PDB entry 8WPU | electron microscopy, 3.10 A resolution | chains A and G of the 6 polymer chains in the assembly

== Chain A ==
Protein: Extracellular calcium-sensing receptor, calcium-sensing receptor
Source organism: Homo sapiens
UniProt: P41180 (CASR_HUMAN); numbering as in UniProt (aligned over 20-892)
Chain sequence (1076 residues; each row starts with the number of its first residue; numbers below 1 keep their minus sign (Met-10 is residue -10)):
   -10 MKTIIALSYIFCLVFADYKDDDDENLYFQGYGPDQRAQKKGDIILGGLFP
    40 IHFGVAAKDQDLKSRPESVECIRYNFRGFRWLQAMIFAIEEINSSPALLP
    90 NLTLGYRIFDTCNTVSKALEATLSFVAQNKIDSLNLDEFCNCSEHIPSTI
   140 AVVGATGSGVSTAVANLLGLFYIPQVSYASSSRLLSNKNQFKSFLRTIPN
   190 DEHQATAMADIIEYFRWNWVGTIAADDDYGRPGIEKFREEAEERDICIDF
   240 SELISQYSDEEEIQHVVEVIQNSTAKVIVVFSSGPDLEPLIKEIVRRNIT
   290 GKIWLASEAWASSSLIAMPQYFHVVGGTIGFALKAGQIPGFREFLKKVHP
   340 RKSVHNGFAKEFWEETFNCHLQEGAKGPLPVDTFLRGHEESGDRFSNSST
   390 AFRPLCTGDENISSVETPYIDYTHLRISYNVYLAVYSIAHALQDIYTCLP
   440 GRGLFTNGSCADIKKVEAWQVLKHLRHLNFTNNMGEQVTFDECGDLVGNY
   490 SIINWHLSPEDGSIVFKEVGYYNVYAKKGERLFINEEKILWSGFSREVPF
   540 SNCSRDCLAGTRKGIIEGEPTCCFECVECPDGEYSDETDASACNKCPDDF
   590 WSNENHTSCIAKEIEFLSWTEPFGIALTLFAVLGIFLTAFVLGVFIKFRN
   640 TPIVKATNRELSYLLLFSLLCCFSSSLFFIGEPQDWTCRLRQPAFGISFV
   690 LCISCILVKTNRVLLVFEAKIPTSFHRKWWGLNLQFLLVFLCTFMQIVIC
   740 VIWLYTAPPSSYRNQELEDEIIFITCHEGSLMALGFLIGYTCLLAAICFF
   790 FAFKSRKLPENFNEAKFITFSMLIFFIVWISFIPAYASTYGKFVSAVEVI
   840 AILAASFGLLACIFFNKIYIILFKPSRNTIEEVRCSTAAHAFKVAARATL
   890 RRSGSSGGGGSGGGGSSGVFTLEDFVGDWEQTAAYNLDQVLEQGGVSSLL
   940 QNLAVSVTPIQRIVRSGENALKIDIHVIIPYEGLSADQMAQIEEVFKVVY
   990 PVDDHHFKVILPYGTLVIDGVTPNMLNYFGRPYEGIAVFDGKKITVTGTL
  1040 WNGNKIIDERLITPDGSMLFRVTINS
Not modelled in the structure: -10 to 19, 127-130, 362-391, 710-718, 866-1065
Disulfides: Cys60-Cys101, Cys236-Cys561, Cys358-Cys395, Cys437-Cys449, Cys542-Cys562, Cys546-Cys565, Cys568-Cys582, Cys585-Cys598, Cys677-Cys765
Glycans and other covalent adducts: N-acetylglucosamine (NAG) linked to Asn261, Asn287, Asn468, Asn488, Asn541, Asn594
Differences from the reference sequence: initiating methionine (-10); expression tag (-9 to 19)
Bound ions: Ca2+ site 1: Ser84, Pro85, Leu88; Ca2+ site 2: Asp234 (shared with 1 residue of chain B); Ca2+ site 3: Gly557 (shared with 1 residue of chain B)
Small-molecule neighbours:
  - tryptophan (TRP): Arg66, Trp70, Thr145, Gly146, Ser147, Ala168, Ser169, Ser170, Asp216, Tyr218, Ser272, Glu297, Ala298, Ile416
  - cinacalcet (YP4; N-[(1R)-1-(naphthalen-1-yl)ethyl]-3-[3-(trifluoromethyl)phenyl]propan-1-amine): Phe668, Gln681, Phe684, Gly685, Leu773, Leu776, Ile777, Thr780, Cys781, Phe814, Trp818, Ile819, Phe821, Ile822, Tyr825, Glu837, Ile841
UniProt features mapped onto this chain:
  - region: Phe637 to Arg648 (Intracellular loop 1 (ICL1)), Thr699 to Asn722 (Intracellular loop 2 (ICL2)), Phe790 to Lys805 (Intracellular loop 3 (ICL3)), Ala880 to Ser892 (Interaction with RNF19A), Arg890 to Ser892 (Arginine-rich retention motif)
  - binding site (phosphate): Arg66 to Trp70, Arg415 to Ser417
  - binding site (Ca(2+)): Ile81, Ser84, Leu87, Leu88, Thr100, Thr145, Ser170, Pro188, Asp190, Glu231, Asp234, Glu297, Tyr489, Gly557
  - binding site (L-tryptophan): Ser147, Ala168, Ser170, Glu297
  - binding site (spermine): Asp238, Ser240
  - site: Cys482 (Important for ability of agonist AMG 416 to activate G-protein-coupled receptor activity)
  - modified residue: Thr888 (Phosphothreonine), Ser892 (Phosphoserine)
  - glycosylation (N-linked (GlcNAc...) asparagine): Asn90, Asn130, Asn261, Asn287, Asn386, Asn400, Asn446, Asn468, Asn488, Asn541, Asn594

== Chain G ==
Protein: G subunit q (Gi2-mini-Gq chimeric)
Source organism: Homo sapiens
Chain sequence (246 residues; row label = number of the first residue in the row):
     1 MGSTVSAEDKAAAERSKMIDKNLREDGEKARRTLRLLLLGADNSGKSTIV
    51 KQMRILHGGSGGSGGTSGIFETKFQVDKVNFHMFDVGGQRDERRKWIQCF
   101 NDVTAIIFVVDSSDYNRLQEALNDFKSIWNNRWLRTISVILFLNKQDLLA
   151 EKVLAGKSKIEDYFPEFARYTTPEDATPEPGEDPRVTRAKYFIRKEFVDI
   201 STASGDGRHICYPHFTCAVDTENARRIFNDCKDIILQMNLREYNLV
Not modelled in the structure: 1-4, 55-68, 172-182

== How chain A and chain G interact ==
Residue-residue contacts (15; chain A residue first):
  Lys644(A) - Asn244(G)
  Lys644(A) - Leu245(G)
  Lys644(A) - Val246(G)
  Ala645(A) - Leu245(G)
  Asn647(A) - Leu245(G)
  Arg701(A) - Tyr243(G)  hydrogen bond (side chain-backbone)
  Val705(A) - Leu240(G)  hydrophobic
  Val705(A) - Tyr243(G)  hydrophobic
  Val705(A) - Leu245(G)  hydrophobic
  Phe706(A) - Leu236(G)  hydrophobic
  Glu707(A) - Asn239(G)  hydrogen bond
  Lys709(A) - Ile235(G)
  Lys709(A) - Asn239(G)
  Phe801(A) - Leu240(G)  hydrophobic
  Phe801(A) - Leu245(G)
Other interface residues (no listed pair), chain A (11 interface residues in all): Pro641, Val702

== Summary ==
11 residues of chain A and 8 residues of chain G are in contact, with 2 hydrogen bonds. Polar pairs include
Arg701(A)-Tyr243(G) and Glu707(A)-Asn239(G). Ligands of chain A: tryptophan and cinacalcet. Covalently linked
N-acetylglucosamine: at Asn261(A), Asn287(A), Asn468(A), Asn488(A), Asn541(A) and Asn594(A).
Chain A is Extracellular calcium-sensing receptor, calcium-sensing receptor and chain G is G subunit q
(Gi2-mini-Gq chimeric), both from Homo sapiens; the structure, Human calcium-sensing receptor(CaSR) bound to
cinacalcet in complex with Gq protein, was determined by electron microscopy together with 8WPG from the same
study.
